8WYI - chains b and m of the 8 polymer chains in the assembly; structure by electron microscopy, 3.90 A resolution.

Chain b:
Name: T-cell surface glycoprotein CD3 zeta chain
Organism: Homo sapiens
UniProt: P20963 (CD3Z_HUMAN); residues 1-164 here = UniProt positions 1-164
Chain sequence (195 residues; each row starts with the number of its first residue):
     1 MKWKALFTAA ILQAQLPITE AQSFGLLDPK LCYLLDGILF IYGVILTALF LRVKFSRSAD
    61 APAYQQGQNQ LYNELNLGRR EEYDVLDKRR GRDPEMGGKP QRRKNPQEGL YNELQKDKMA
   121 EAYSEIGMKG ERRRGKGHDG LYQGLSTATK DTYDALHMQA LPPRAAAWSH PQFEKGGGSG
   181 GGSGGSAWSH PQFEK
Unresolved in the structure: 1-26, 55-195
Differences from the reference sequence: expression tag (165-195)
Swiss-Prot annotation at these positions:
  - modified residue: Ser58 (Phosphoserine), Tyr64 (Phosphotyrosine), Tyr72 (Phosphotyrosine), Tyr83 (Phosphotyrosine), Tyr111 (Phosphotyrosine), Tyr123 (Phosphotyrosine), Tyr142 (Phosphotyrosine), Tyr153 (Phosphotyrosine)
  - mutagenesis: Asp36 (D36E/L/V: Decreases cell surface expression of IgG Fc receptor complex)

Chain m:
Name: Signal peptide, flag tag, T cell receptor delta variable 2, T cell receptor delta constant, T cell receptor alpha chain constant
Organism: Homo sapiens
UniProt: chimeric construct of A0JD36, B7Z8K6, P01848: residues 20-115 from A0JD36 (TRDV2_HUMAN) positions 20-115 (same numbers); residues 140-272 from B7Z8K6 positions 1-133 (UniProt number = residue number - 139); residues 273-292 from P01848 positions 121-140 (UniProt number = residue number - 152)
Chain sequence (310 residues; numbered -17 to 292; the number before each row is that of its first residue; numbers below 1 keep their minus sign (Met-17 is residue -17)):
   -17 MDMRVPAQLL GLLLLWLSGA RCMDYKDDDD KGGSETGAIE LVPEHQTVPV SIGVPATLRC
    43 SMKGEAIGNY YINWYRKTQG NTMTFIYREK DIYGPGFKDN FQGDIDIAKN LAVLKILAPS
   103 ERDEGSYYCA CDTLGMGGEY TDKLIFGKGT RVTVEPRSQP HTKPSVFVMK NGTNVACLVK
   163 EFYPKDIRIN LVSSKKITEF DPAIVISPSG KYNAVKLGKY EDSNSVTCSV QHDNKTVHST
   223 DFEVKTDSTD HVKPKETENT KQPSKSCHKP KAIVHTEKVN MMSLTVLGLR ILLLKVAGFN
   283 LLMTLRLWSS
Unresolved in the structure: -17 to 255
Differences from the reference sequence: linker (116-139)
Swiss-Prot annotation at these positions:
  - glycosylation (N-linked (GlcNAc...) asparagine): Asn153, Asn216

Chain b / chain m interface:
Residue-residue contacts (7; chain b residue first):
  Tyr33(b) - Val268(m)
  Tyr33(b) - Arg272(m)  hydrogen bond
  Asp36(b) - Arg272(m)  salt bridge
  Val44(b) - Leu283(m)  hydrophobic
  Thr47(b) - Leu283(m)
  Leu51(b) - Leu287(m)  hydrophobic
  Arg52(b) - Ser292(m)
Also at the interface, not in a pair above, chain b (8 interface residues in all): Phe40, Ala48
Also at the interface, not in a pair above, chain m (6 interface residues in all): Ala279

In short:
Chain b and chain m form an interface of 8 and 6 residues respectively; the contacts include 1 hydrogen bond
and 1 salt bridge. Among the polar pairs are Asp36(b)-Arg272(m) and Tyr33(b)-Arg272(m). UniProt lists one
mutagenesis site on chain b.
Chain b is T-cell surface glycoprotein CD3 zeta chain and chain m is Signal peptide, flag tag, T cell receptor
delta variable 2, T cell receptor delta constant, T cell receptor alpha chain constant, both from Homo
sapiens; the structure, T cell receptor delta 2 gamma 9 with TCRD TM domain chimera of TRAC, was determined by
electron microscopy together with 8JBV, 8JC0, 8JCB, 8WXE, 8WY0 and 8YC0 from the same study.
